6TI7 - chains A and B of the 16 polymer chains in the assembly; structure by solid-state NMR.

[Chain A]
Name: Amyloid-beta precursor protein
From: Homo sapiens
Reference sequence: P05067 (A4_HUMAN), isoform P05067-6; residues 1-40 here correspond to UniProt positions 616-655 (UniProt number = residue number + 615)
Chain sequence (40 residues; each row starts with the number of its first residue):
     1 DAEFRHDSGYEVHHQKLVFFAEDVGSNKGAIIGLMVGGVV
Unresolved in the structure: 1-10

[Chain B]
Name: Amyloid-beta precursor protein
From: Homo sapiens
Reference sequence: P05067 (A4_HUMAN), isoform P05067-5; residues 1-42 here correspond to UniProt positions 598-639 (UniProt number = residue number + 597)
Chain sequence (42 residues; numbered 1 to 42; the number before each row is that of its first residue):
     1 DAEFRHDSGYEVHHQKLVFFAEDVGSNKGAIIGLMVGGVVIA
Unresolved in the structure: 1-10

[Chain A / chain B interface]
Pairs across the interface (69; chain A residue first):
  Glu11(A) - Glu11(B)
  Glu11(A) - Val12(B)
  Val12(A) - Val12(B)
  Val12(A) - His13(B)
  His13(A) - His13(B)
  His14(A) - His13(B)
  His14(A) - His14(B)
  His14(A) - Gln15(B)
  Gln15(A) - Gln15(B)
  Lys16(A) - Gln15(B)
  Lys16(A) - Lys16(B)
  Lys16(A) - Leu17(B)
  Leu17(A) - Leu17(B)
  Val18(A) - Leu17(B)
  Val18(A) - Val18(B)
  Val18(A) - Phe19(B)
  Phe19(A) - Phe19(B)
  Phe19(A) - Ile32(B)
  Phe19(A) - Leu34(B)
  Phe20(A) - Val18(B)
  Phe20(A) - Phe19(B)
  Phe20(A) - Phe20(B)
  Phe20(A) - Ala21(B)
  Ala21(A) - Ala21(B)
  Glu22(A) - Ala21(B)
  Glu22(A) - Glu22(B)
  Glu22(A) - Asp23(B)
  Glu22(A) - Asn27(B)
  Asp23(A) - Asp23(B)
  Val24(A) - Asp23(B)
  Val24(A) - Val24(B)
  Val24(A) - Asn27(B)
  Gly25(A) - Asp23(B)
  Gly25(A) - Gly25(B)
  Gly25(A) - Ser26(B)
  Gly25(A) - Asn27(B)
  Ser26(A) - Ser26(B)
  Ser26(A) - Asn27(B)
  Asn27(A) - Asn27(B)
  Lys28(A) - Asn27(B)
  Lys28(A) - Lys28(B)
  Gly29(A) - Lys28(B)
  Gly29(A) - Gly29(B)
  Ala30(A) - Lys28(B)
  Ala30(A) - Gly29(B)
  Ala30(A) - Ala30(B)
  Ile31(A) - Ala30(B)
  Ile31(A) - Ile31(B)
  Ile31(A) - Ile32(B)
  Ile32(A) - Ile32(B)
  Gly33(A) - Ile32(B)
  Gly33(A) - Gly33(B)
  Gly33(A) - Leu34(B)
  Leu34(A) - Leu34(B)
  Met35(A) - Leu34(B)
  Met35(A) - Met35(B)
  Met35(A) - Val36(B)
  Val36(A) - Gln15(B)
  Val36(A) - Leu34(B)
  Val36(A) - Val36(B)
  Gly37(A) - Val36(B)
  Gly37(A) - Gly37(B)
  Gly37(A) - Gly38(B)
  Gly38(A) - Gly38(B)
  Val39(A) - Gly38(B)
  Val39(A) - Val39(B)
  Val39(A) - Val40(B)
  Val40(A) - Val40(B)
  Val40(A) - Ala42(B)
Interface residues without a listed pair, chain B (32 interface residues in all): Ile41

[Summary]
30 residues of chain A face 32 of chain B across their interface.
Chain A is Amyloid-beta precursor protein and chain B is Amyloid-beta precursor protein, both from Homo
sapiens; the structure, Mixing Abeta(1-40) and Abeta(1-42) peptides generates unique amyloid fibrils, was
determined by solid-state NMR, deposited together with 6TI6.
